Entry 4PR6 (X-ray diffraction, 2.30 A resolution); this record covers chains B and A.

Chain B:
Molecule: Hdv ribozyme self-cleaved
Sequence (144 nucleotides; row label = number of the first residue in the row):
   101 GGCCGGCAUG GUCCCAGCCU CCUCGCUGGC GCCGGCUGGG CAACACCAUU GCACUCCGGU
   161 GGCGAAUGGG ACGGCCGGCA UGGUCCCAGC CUCCUCGCUG GCGCCGGCUG GGCAACACCA
   221 UUGCACUCCG GUGGCGAAUG GGAC
Disordered / not traced: 173-244
Ion coordination: Mg2+ site 1 near C107 (its only coordinating residue here); Mg2+ site 2: C107, A108; Mg2+ site 3: G117, C118; Mg2+ site 4 near C119 (its only coordinating residue here); Mg2+ site 5 near C124 (its only coordinating residue here); Mg2+ site 6: G135, C136; Mg2+ site 7: C152, A153
Reported in the primary citation:
  - contacts within the chain: U120/G125 (hydrogen bond)
  - Mg2+ coordination: C124

Chain A:
Name: U1 small nuclear ribonucleoprotein A
Source organism: Homo sapiens
Notes: fragment: rna binding domain
UniProtKB: P09012 (SNRPA_HUMAN); residue numbers follow UniProt; this construct covers 4-96
Amino-acid sequence (95 residues; each row starts with the number of its first residue):
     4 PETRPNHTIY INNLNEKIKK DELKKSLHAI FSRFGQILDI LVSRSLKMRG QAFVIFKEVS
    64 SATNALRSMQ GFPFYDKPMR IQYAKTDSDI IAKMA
Modified positions: Mse-51, Mse-72, Mse-82, Mse-97 (selenomethionine; parent Met)
Construct notes: engineered mutation His-31 (Tyr in P09012), Arg-36 (Gln in P09012); expression tag (97-98)
Ion coordination: Mg2+ site 1 near Asp-24 (its only coordinating residue here); Mg2+ site 2 near Ser-48 (its only coordinating residue here)
UniProt features mapped onto this chain:
  - modified residue: Lys-60 (N6-acetyllysine)
  - mutagenesis: Thr-11 (T11V: Abolishes RNA binding), Tyr-13 (Y13F: Substantially reduces RNA binding), Asn-15 (N15V: Abolishes RNA binding), Asn-16 (N16V: Substantially reduces RNA binding), Arg-52 (R52Q: Abolishes RNA binding)

How chain B and chain A interact:
Residue-residue contacts (43):
  A143(B) / Lys-22(A)  phosphate contact
  C144(B) / Lys-22(A)  salt bridge to the phosphate
  C146(B) / Lys-20(A)  salt bridge to the phosphate
  A148(B) / Glu-19(A)  base contact
  A148(B) / Leu-49(A)  base contact
  A148(B) / Arg-52(A)  hydrogen bond to the base
  U149(B) / Glu-19(A)  hydrogen bond to the base
  U149(B) / Arg-52(A)  base contact
  U150(B) / Asn-15(A)  base contact
  U150(B) / Asn-16(A)  hydrogen bond to the base
  U150(B) / Lys-80(A)  hydrogen bond to the base
  U150(B) / Arg-83(A)  hydrogen bond to the base
  G151(B) / Tyr-13(A)  hydrogen bond to the base
  G151(B) / Asn-15(A)  hydrogen bond to the base
  G151(B) / Asn-16(A)  hydrogen bond to the base
  G151(B) / Glu-19(A)  hydrogen bond to the base
  G151(B) / Lys-50(A)  hydrogen bond to the sugar
  G151(B) / Mse-51(A)  sugar contact
  G151(B) / Arg-52(A)  hydrogen bond to the base
  G151(B) / Gly-53(A)  base contact
  G151(B) / Gln-54(A)  base contact
  C152(B) / Tyr-13(A)  stacking on the base
  C152(B) / Mse-51(A)  sugar contact
  C152(B) / Gln-54(A)  sugar contact
  C152(B) / Phe-56(A)  base contact
  C152(B) / Gln-85(A)  hydrogen bond to the base
  C152(B) / Tyr-86(A)  hydrogen bond to the base
  C152(B) / Ala-87(A)  base contact
  C152(B) / Lys-88(A)  hydrogen bond to the sugar
  A153(B) / Mse-51(A)  sugar contact
  A153(B) / Phe-56(A)  stacking on the base
  A153(B) / Thr-89(A)  hydrogen bond to the base
  A153(B) / Asp-90(A)  base contact
  A153(B) / Ser-91(A)  hydrogen bond to the base
  C154(B) / Thr-89(A)  base contact
  C154(B) / Asp-90(A)  hydrogen bond to the base
  C154(B) / Ser-91(A)  base contact
  C154(B) / Asp-92(A)  hydrogen bond to the base
  C157(B) / Ser-46(A)  hydrogen bond to the phosphate
  C157(B) / Ser-48(A)  phosphate contact
  G158(B) / Ser-48(A)  phosphate contact
  G158(B) / Leu-49(A)  hydrogen bond to the phosphate
  G158(B) / Arg-52(A)  salt bridge to the phosphate
Other interface residues (no listed pair), chain A (28 interface residues in all): Thr-6, Leu-17, Arg-47

Overview:
12 residues of chain B and 28 residues of chain A are in contact; the contacts include 20 hydrogen bonds, 3
salt bridges and 2 aromatic stacking contacts. Polar contacts include A148(B)/Arg-52(A), U149(B)/Glu-19(A) and
U150(B)/Asn-16(A). From the paper: Mg2+ coordination by C124(B); contacts within the chain involving U120(B)
and G125(B).
Chain B is Hdv ribozyme self-cleaved and chain A is U1 small nuclear ribonucleoprotein A (Homo sapiens); the
structure, A Second Look at the HDV Ribozyme Structure and Dynamics, was determined by X-ray diffraction (same
publication as 4PRF).
